Entry 3JSM (X-ray diffraction, 3.00 A resolution); this record covers chains T and A of the 4 polymer chains in the assembly.

[Chain T]
Molecule: 27-nt DNA strand
Sequence (27 nucleotides; row label = number of the first residue in the row):
   701 ATGGTCGGCG CCCGAACAGG GACTGTG
Not modelled in the structure: 701, 726-727

[Chain A]
Protein: HIV-1 reverse transcriptase P66 subunit
Source organism: Human immunodeficiency virus type 1
Notes: EC 2.7.7.49
Reference sequence: P03366 (POL_HV1B1); residues 1-558 here correspond to UniProt positions 600-1157 (UniProt number = residue number + 599)
Sequence (558 residues; each row starts with the number of its first residue):
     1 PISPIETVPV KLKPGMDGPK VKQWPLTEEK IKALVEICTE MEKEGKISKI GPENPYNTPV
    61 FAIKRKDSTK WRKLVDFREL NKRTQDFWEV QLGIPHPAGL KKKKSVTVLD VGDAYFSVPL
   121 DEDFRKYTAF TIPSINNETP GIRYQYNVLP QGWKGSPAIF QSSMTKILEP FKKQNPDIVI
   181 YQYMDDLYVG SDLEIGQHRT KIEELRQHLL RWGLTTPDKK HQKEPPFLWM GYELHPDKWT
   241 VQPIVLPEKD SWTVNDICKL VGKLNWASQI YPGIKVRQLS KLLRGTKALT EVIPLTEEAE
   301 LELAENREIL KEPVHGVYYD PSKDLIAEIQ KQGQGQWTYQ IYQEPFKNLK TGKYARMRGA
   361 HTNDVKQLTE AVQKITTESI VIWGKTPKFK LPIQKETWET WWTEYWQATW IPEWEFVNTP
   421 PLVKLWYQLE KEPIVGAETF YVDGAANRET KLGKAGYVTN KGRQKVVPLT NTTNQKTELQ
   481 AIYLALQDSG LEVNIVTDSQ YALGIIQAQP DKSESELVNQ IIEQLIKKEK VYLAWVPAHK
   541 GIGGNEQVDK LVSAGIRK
Not modelled in the structure: 555-558
Differences from the reference sequence: engineered mutation Arg65 (Lys664 in P03366), Cys258 (Gln857 in P03366), Ser280 (Cys879 in P03366)
Metal / ion sites: Mg2+ site 1: Asp110, Val111, Asp185 (together with tenofovir-diphosphate); Mg2+ site 2: Asp443, Asp498
Residues lining bound ligands: tenofovir-diphosphate (TNV; [2-(6-amino-9H-purin-9-yl)-1-methylethoxy]methyl-triphosphate): Arg65, Lys70, Arg72, Leu74, Asp110, Val111, Gly112, Asp113, Ala114, Tyr115, Gln151, Met184, Asp185, Lys219
Swiss-Prot annotation at these positions:
  - region: Phe227 to His235 (RT 'primer grip')
  - motif: Trp398 to Trp414 (Tryptophan repeat motif)
  - binding site (Mg(2+)): Asp110, Asp185, Asp186, Asp443, Glu478, Asp498, Asp549
  - site: Trp401 (Essential for RT p66/p51 heterodimerization), Trp414 (Essential for RT p66/p51 heterodimerization), Phe440, Tyr441 (Cleavage)
What the authors report for this chain:
  - Mg2+ coordination: Asp110, Val111, Asp185
  - catalytic residues: Asp110, Asp185
  - conformationally variable residues (side-chain flip): Arg65, Arg72, Asp186
  - binding site for tenofovir-diphosphate: Arg72, Tyr115
  - contacts within the chain: Arg65-Arg72 (pi stacking), Arg72-Gln151 (hydrogen bond), Phe61-Leu74 (hydrophobic contact), Ile63-Leu74 (hydrophobic contact), Arg72-Leu74 (hydrophobic contact), Leu74-Gln151 (hydrophobic contact)
  - binding site for sulfate ion: Lys66, Arg72
  - catalytic residues: Arg72 (proposed by the authors, not directly observed)
  - mutagenesis - K65R (4.2- and 4.9-fold): decreased catalytic activity on dATP
  - mutagenesis - K65R (20-fold): decreased catalytic activity on tenofovir-diphosphate (citing earlier work)
  - mutagenesis - K65R: unchanged binding to dATP (citing earlier work)
  - binding site for the 21-nt DNA strand: Cys258

[Chain T / chain A interface]
Pairs across the interface (49):
  DG703(T) with Trp24(A), base contact; Pro25(A), base contact; Leu26(A), base contact; Thr27(A), base contact; Lys30(A), base contact
  DG704(T) with Trp24(A), base contact; Lys30(A), hydrogen bond to the base; Phe61(A), base contact; Ala62(A), base contact
  DT705(T) with Phe61(A), sugar contact; Ile63(A), base contact; Leu74(A), base contact; Val75(A), sugar contact; Asp76(A), sugar contact; Arg78(A), salt bridge to the phosphate; Gly152(A), base contact
  DC706(T) with Arg78(A), phosphate contact; Asn81(A), sugar contact; Gly152(A), sugar contact; Lys154(A), phosphate contact
  DG707(T) with Glu89(A), phosphate contact; Lys154(A), phosphate contact; Pro157(A), sugar contact; Tyr183(A), hydrogen bond to the base; Met184(A), base contact
  DG708(T) with Glu89(A), sugar contact; Gln91(A), sugar contact; Ile94(A), base contact; Tyr183(A), base contact
  DC709(T) with Leu92(A), sugar contact; Gly93(A), sugar contact
  DG710(T) with Lys374(A), phosphate contact
  DC711(T) with Asn265(A), sugar contact; Lys353(A), phosphate contact; Lys374(A), salt bridge to the phosphate
  DC712(T) with Ser280(A), hydrogen bond to the phosphate; Lys353(A), salt bridge to the phosphate; Ala355(A), phosphate contact
  DC713(T) with Ser280(A), hydrogen bond to the phosphate; Leu283(A), sugar contact; Arg284(A), salt bridge to the phosphate
  DG714(T) with Arg284(A), phosphate contact; Thr286(A), sugar contact
  DG721(T) with Gln500(A), phosphate contact
  DA722(T) with Asn474(A), sugar contact
  DC723(T) with Arg448(A), hydrogen bond to the base; Asn474(A), hydrogen bond to the phosphate; His539(A), phosphate contact
  DT724(T) with Arg448(A), hydrogen bond to the sugar
Other interface residues (no listed pair), chain T (17 interface residues in all): DT702
Other interface residues (no listed pair), chain A (41 interface residues in all): Gln151, Trp153, Val276, Lys281, Gly285, Arg356

[In short]
17 residues of chain T and 41 residues of chain A are in contact; the contacts include 7 hydrogen bonds and 4
salt bridges. Polar pairs include DG704(T)-Lys30(A), DG707(T)-Tyr183(A) and DC723(T)-Arg448(A). Bound to chain
A: tenofovir-diphosphate. The paper reports catalytic residues Asp110(A), Asp185(A) and Arg72(A); K65R of
chain A reduces catalytic activity on dATP.
Here chain T is a 27-nt DNA strand and chain A is HIV-1 reverse transcriptase P66 subunit (Human
immunodeficiency virus type 1). Entry 3JSM (K65R mutant HIV-1 reverse transcriptase cross-linked to DS-DNA and
complexed with tenofovir-diphosphate as the incoming nucleotide ...) was determined by X-ray diffraction (same
publication as 3JYT).
